PDB entry 3IXW | electron microscopy, 8.00 A resolution (low resolution: residue-level contacts below are approximate; hydrogen-bond / salt-bridge calls are withheld) | chains A and C of the 12 polymer chains in the assembly

[Chain A (and C)]
Protein: Hemocyanin AA6 chain
Source organism: Androctonus australis
Notes: chain C of this document is another copy of the same molecule, construct and numbering; everything in this record applies to it too
UniProt: P80476 (HCY6_ANDAU); residues 1-626 here = UniProt positions 1-626
Sequence (626 residues; row label = number of the first residue in the row):
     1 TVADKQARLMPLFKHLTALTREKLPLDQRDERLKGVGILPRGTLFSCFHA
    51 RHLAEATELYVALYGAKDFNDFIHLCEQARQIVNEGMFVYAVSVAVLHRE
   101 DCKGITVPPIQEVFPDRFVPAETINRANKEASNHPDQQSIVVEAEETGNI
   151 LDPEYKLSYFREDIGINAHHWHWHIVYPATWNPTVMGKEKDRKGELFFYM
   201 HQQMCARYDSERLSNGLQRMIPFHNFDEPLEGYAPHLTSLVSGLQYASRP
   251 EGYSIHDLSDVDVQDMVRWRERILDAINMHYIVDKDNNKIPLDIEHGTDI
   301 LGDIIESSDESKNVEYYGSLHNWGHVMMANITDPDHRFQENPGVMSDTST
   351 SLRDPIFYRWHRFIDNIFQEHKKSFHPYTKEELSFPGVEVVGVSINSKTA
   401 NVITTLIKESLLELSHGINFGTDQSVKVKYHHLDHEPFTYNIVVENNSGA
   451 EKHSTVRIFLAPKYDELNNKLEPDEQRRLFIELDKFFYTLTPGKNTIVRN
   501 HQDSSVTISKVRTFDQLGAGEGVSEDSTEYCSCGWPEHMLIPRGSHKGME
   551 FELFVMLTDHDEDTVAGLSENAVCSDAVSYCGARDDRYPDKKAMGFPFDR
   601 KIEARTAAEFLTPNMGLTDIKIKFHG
Swiss-Prot annotation at these positions:
  - binding site (Cu cation): His-170, His-174, His-201, His-321, His-325, His-361
  - modified residue: Ser-374 (Phosphoserine)

[How chain A and chain C interact]
Pairs across the interface (20; chain A residue first):
  Asn-125(A) / Ser-242(C)
  Lys-129(A) / Ser-242(C)
  Lys-129(A) / Gly-243(C)
  Asn-133(A) / Asn-419(C)
  Gly-232(A) / Phe-338(C)
  Tyr-233(A) / Phe-338(C)
  Ser-242(A) / Asn-125(C)
  Gly-243(A) / Asn-125(C)
  Pro-250(A) / Thr-332(C)
  Pro-250(A) / Phe-338(C)
  Glu-251(A) / Arg-337(C)
  Glu-251(A) / Phe-338(C)
  Tyr-253(A) / Tyr-253(C)
  Thr-332(A) / Pro-250(C)
  Arg-337(A) / Glu-251(C)
  Phe-338(A) / Gly-232(C)
  Phe-338(A) / Tyr-233(C)
  Phe-338(A) / Arg-249(C)
  Phe-338(A) / Pro-250(C)
  Phe-338(A) / Glu-251(C)
Other interface residues (no listed pair), chain A (22 interface residues in all): Arg-21, Glu-130, Asn-149, Leu-151, His-236, Thr-238, Ser-248, Arg-249, Glu-340
Other interface residues (no listed pair), chain C (20 interface residues in all): Arg-21, Glu-122, Asn-133, Thr-238, Ser-248, Gln-339, Glu-340

[Overview]
Chain A and chain C form an interface of 22 and 20 residues respectively. UniProt lists 6 Cu cation-binding
residues on chain A.
Both chains are Hemocyanin AA6 chain (Androctonus australis). Entry 3IXW (Scorpion Hemocyanin activated state
pseudo atomic model built based on cryo-EM density map) was determined by electron microscopy, deposited
together with 3IXV.
